Entry 6EJN (X-ray diffraction, 3.20 A resolution); this record covers chains C and D of the 4 polymer chains in the assembly.

[Chain C (and D)]
Protein: C-Jun-amino-terminal kinase-interacting protein 3
From: Mus musculus
Notes: chain D of this document is another copy of the same molecule, construct and numbering; everything in this record applies to it too
UniProtKB: Q9ESN9 (JIP3_MOUSE); residues 417-486 here = UniProt positions 417-486
Amino-acid sequence (75 residues; each row starts with the number of its first residue):
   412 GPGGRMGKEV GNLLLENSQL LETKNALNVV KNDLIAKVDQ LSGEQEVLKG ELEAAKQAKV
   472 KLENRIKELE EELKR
Not modelled in the structure: 412-415, 476-486 (chain D: 412-416, 478-486)
Differences from the reference sequence: expression tag (412-416)
Curated features (UniProtKB/Swiss-Prot):
  - region: L424 to L459 (Leucine zipper-like domain (LZ))

[Chain C / chain D interface]
Contacting residue pairs (48):
  M417(C) - M417(D)  hydrophobic
  V421(C) - V421(D)  hydrophobic
  V421(C) - L424(D)
  L424(C) - V421(D)
  L424(C) - L424(D)  hydrophobic
  L424(C) - N428(D)
  E427(C) - N428(D)
  N428(C) - E427(D)
  N428(C) - N428(D)  hydrogen bond
  N428(C) - L431(D)
  L431(C) - N428(D)
  L431(C) - L432(D)  hydrophobic
  L432(C) - L431(D)  hydrophobic
  T434(C) - K435(D)
  K435(C) - L431(D)
  K435(C) - T434(D)
  K435(C) - L438(D)
  L438(C) - K435(D)
  L438(C) - L438(D)  hydrophobic
  L438(C) - N439(D)
  L438(C) - K442(D)
  N439(C) - L438(D)
  K442(C) - L438(D)
  K442(C) - L445(D)
  L445(C) - K442(D)
  L445(C) - L445(D)  hydrophobic
  L445(C) - I446(D)  hydrophobic
  I446(C) - L445(D)  hydrophobic
  V449(C) - V449(D)  hydrophobic
  V449(C) - L452(D)
  L452(C) - V449(D)
  L452(C) - L452(D)  hydrophobic
  L452(C) - Q456(D)
  E455(C) - Q456(D)
  Q456(C) - L452(D)
  Q456(C) - E455(D)
  Q456(C) - Q456(D)  hydrogen bond (side chain-backbone)
  L459(C) - L459(D)  hydrophobic
  L459(C) - K460(D)
  K460(C) - L459(D)
  E462(C) - L463(D)
  L463(C) - E462(D)
  L463(C) - L463(D)
  K470(C) - L473(D)
  L473(C) - L473(D)  hydrophobic
  L473(C) - I477(D)
  E474(C) - L473(D)
  E474(C) - I477(D)
Also at the interface, not in a pair above, chain C (30 interface residues in all): L425, V441, K448, S453, K467
Also at the interface, not in a pair above, chain D (31 interface residues in all): L425, V441, K448, S453, A466, K470, E474

[Overview]
30 residues of chain C face 31 of chain D across their interface; the contacts include 2 hydrogen bonds. Polar
pairs include N428(C)-N428(D) and Q456(C)-Q456(D).
Both chains are C-Jun-amino-terminal kinase-interacting protein 3 (Mus musculus). Entry 6EJN (The KLC2 TPR
domain bound to the JIP3 leucine zipper domain) was determined by X-ray diffraction, deposited together with
6F9I.
